1LI1 - chains B and F of the 6 polymer chains in the assembly; structure by X-ray diffraction, 1.90 A resolution.

[Chain B]
Protein: Collagen alpha 1(IV)
Organism: Homo sapiens
Notes: fragment: noncollagenous domain 1
UniProtKB: P02462 (CO4A1_HUMAN); residues 1-229 here correspond to UniProt positions 1441-1669 (UniProt number = residue number + 1440)
Amino-acid sequence (229 residues; numbered 1 to 229; the number before each row is that of its first residue):
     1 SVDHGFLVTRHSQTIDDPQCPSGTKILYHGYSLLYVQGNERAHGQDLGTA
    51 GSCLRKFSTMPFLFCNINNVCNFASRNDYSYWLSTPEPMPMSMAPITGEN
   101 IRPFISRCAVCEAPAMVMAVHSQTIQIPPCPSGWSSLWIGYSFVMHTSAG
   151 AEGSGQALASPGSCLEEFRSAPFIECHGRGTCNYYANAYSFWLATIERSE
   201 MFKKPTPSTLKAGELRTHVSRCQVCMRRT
Disordered / not traced: 1-2
Disulfides: Cys20-Cys111, Cys53-Cys108, Cys65-Cys71, Cys130-Cys225, Cys164-Cys222, Cys176-Cys182
UniProt features mapped onto this chain:
  - cross-link: Met93 (S-Lysyl-methionine sulfilimine (Met-Lys) (interchain with K-1651)), Lys211 (S-Lysyl-methionine sulfilimine (Lys-Met) (interchain with M-1533))

[Chain F]
Protein: Collagen alpha 2(IV)
Organism: Homo sapiens
Notes: fragment: noncollagenous domain 1
UniProtKB: P08572 (CO4A2_HUMAN); the construct lacks a stretch of the UniProt sequence and is renumbered around it, so the offset changes along the chain: 1-90 = UniProt 1485-1574; 93-177 = UniProt 1575-1659; 178-229 = UniProt 1661-1712
Amino-acid sequence (228 residues; each row starts with the number of its first residue; note: 2 numbers in that range are skipped by the numbering (no residue carries them; nothing is unmodelled there)):
     1 SVSIGYLLVKHSQTDQEPMCPVGMNKLWSGYSLLYFEGQEKAHNQDLGLA
    51 GSCLARFSTMPFLYCNPGDVCYYASRNDKSYWLSTTAPLP
    93 MMPVAEDEIKPYISRCSVCEAPAIAIAVHSQDVSIPHCPAGWRSLWIGYS
   143 FLMHTAAGDEGGGQSLVSPGSCLEDFRATPFIECN
  177A G
   178 GRGTCHYYANKYSFWLTTIPEQSFQGSPSADTLKAGLIRTHISRCQVCMK
   228 NL
Disordered / not traced: 1-3
Disulfides: Cys20-Cys111, Cys53-Cys108, Cys65-Cys71, Cys130-Cys225, Cys164-Cys222, Cys176-Cys182
UniProt features mapped onto this chain:
  - modified residue: Tyr6 (3'-bromotyrosine)
From the paper describing this entry:
  - contacts within the chain: Glu37-Glu40

[How chain B and chain F interact]
Contacting residue pairs (50; chain B residue first):
  Gln37(B) with Glu40(F), hydrogen bond
  Asn39(B) with Ala149(F); Gly150(F), hydrogen bond (side chain-backbone); Asn187(F), hydrogen bond
  Glu40(B) with Glu37(F); Glu40(F); Lys79(F), salt bridge; Ala149(F); Gly150(F); Glu152(F)
  Asn66(B) with Ala186(F)
  Ala74(B) with Arg179(F), hydrogen bond (backbone-side chain)
  Ser75(B) with Asn177(F), hydrogen bond (backbone-side chain); Arg179(F); Tyr185(F)
  Arg76(B) with Ala149(F); Glu175(F), salt bridge; Asn177(F), hydrogen bond (backbone-side chain); Tyr185(F); Asn187(F), hydrogen bond
  Asn77(B) with Asn77(F), hydrogen bond; Asp78(F); Lys79(F); Asn177(F), hydrogen bond
  Asp78(B) with Asn77(F), hydrogen bond (backbone-side chain)
  Tyr79(B) with Glu40(F); Asn77(F)
  Met93(B) with Val70(F), hydrophobic; Tyr72(F), hydrogen bond (backbone-side chain)
  Pro95(B) with Ser75(F)
  Ser148(B) with Arg76(F)
  Ala149(B) with Gln39(F); Arg76(F)
  Gly150(B) with Gln39(F), hydrogen bond (backbone-side chain)
  Glu152(B) with Glu40(F)
  Glu175(B) with Arg76(F), salt bridge
  His177(B) with Arg76(F); Asn77(F)
  Gly178(B) with Arg179(F), hydrogen bond (backbone-side chain)
  Arg179(B) with Ala74(F), hydrogen bond (side chain-backbone); Arg76(F), hydrogen bond (side chain-backbone); Gly178(F); Arg179(F)
  Asn183(B) with Tyr72(F)
  Tyr185(B) with Tyr64(F); Ser75(F), hydrogen bond (side chain-backbone); Arg76(F)
  Ala186(B) with Asn66(F)
  Asn187(B) with Gln39(F), hydrogen bond; Arg76(F), hydrogen bond
Other interface residues (no listed pair), chain B (27 interface residues in all): Phe64, Asn72, Tyr184
Other interface residues (no listed pair), chain F (27 interface residues in all): Pro95, Ala148, Gly177A, Thr181

[Summary]
Chain B and chain F each contribute 27 residues to their interface; the contacts include 18 hydrogen bonds and
3 salt bridges. Polar pairs include Glu40(B)-Lys79(F), Arg76(B)-Glu175(F) and Glu175(B)-Arg76(F). The paper
reports contacts within the chain involving Glu37(F) and Glu40(F).
Chain B is Collagen alpha 1(IV) and chain F is Collagen alpha 2(IV), both from Homo sapiens; the structure,
The 1.9-A crystal structure of the noncollagenous (NC1) domain of human placenta collagen IV shows
stabilization ..., was determined by X-ray diffraction.
